Entry 6B2B (X-ray diffraction, 2.60 A resolution); this record covers chains A and D of the 4 polymer chains in the assembly.

== Chain A ==
Molecule: Fluoride ion transporter CrcB
Source organism: Escherichia coli
Reference sequence: Q6J5N4 (Q6J5N4_ECOLX); residue numbers follow UniProt; this construct covers 1-126
Chain sequence (126 residues; numbered 1 to 126; the number before each row is that of its first residue):
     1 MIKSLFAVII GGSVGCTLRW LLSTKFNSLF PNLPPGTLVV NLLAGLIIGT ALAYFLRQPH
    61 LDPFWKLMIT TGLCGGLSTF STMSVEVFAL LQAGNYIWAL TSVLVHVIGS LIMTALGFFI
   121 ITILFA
Not modelled in the structure: 1
Sequence notes: engineered mutation Lys-25 (Arg in Q6J5N4), Met-83 (Phe in Q6J5N4)
Bound ions: Na+: Gly-75, Ser-78 (shared with 2 residues of chain B)

== Chain D ==
Molecule: monobody
Source organism: Homo sapiens
Notes: antibody fragment or engineered binder
Chain sequence (96 residues; each row starts with the number of its first residue):
     1 SVSSVPTKLE VVAATPTSLL ISWDAPAVTV VHYVITYGET GGNSPVQEFT VPGSKSTATI
    61 SGLKPGVDYT ITVYTMYYSY SDLYSYSSPI SINYRT

== How chain A and chain D interact ==
Pairs across the interface - 17 pairs, chain A then chain D:
  Ser-23(A) with Tyr-80(D)
  Thr-24(A) with Tyr-80(D)
  Asn-27(A) with Tyr-80(D)
  Ser-28(A) with Val-2(D)
  Pro-31(A) with Thr-29(D), hydrogen bond (backbone-side chain)
  Thr-82(A) with Tyr-80(D)
  Val-85(A) with Tyr-78(D)
  Glu-86(A) with Tyr-78(D)
  Phe-88(A) with Tyr-84(D)
  Ala-89(A) with Val-31(D); Tyr-78(D), hydrophobic; Tyr-84(D)
  Leu-90(A) with Thr-29(D)
  Gln-92(A) with Val-31(D); Tyr-84(D), hydrogen bond
  Ala-93(A) with Val-30(D); Val-31(D)
Other interface residues (no listed pair), chain A (15 interface residues in all): Arg-19, Trp-20
Other interface residues (no listed pair), chain D (12 interface residues in all): Ala-27, Val-28, Gly-53, Ser-54, Ser-81

== Summary ==
The interface between chain A and chain D involves 15 residues on one side and 12 on the other; the contacts
include 2 hydrogen bonds. Polar pairs include Pro-31(A)/Thr-29(D) and Gln-92(A)/Tyr-84(D). Gly-75(A) and
Ser-78(A) form the Na+ site.
Chain A is Fluoride ion transporter CrcB (Escherichia coli) and chain D is monobody (Homo sapiens); the
structure, Crystal structure of fluoride channel Fluc Ec2 F83M Mutant, was determined by X-ray diffraction
(same publication as 6B2D).
